6PUL - chains B and G of the 4 polymer chains in the assembly; structure by X-ray diffraction, 1.84 A resolution.

[Chain B]
Protein: TRA@ protein
From: Homo sapiens
Sequence (204 residues; row label = number of the first residue in the row; numbering starts at 0):
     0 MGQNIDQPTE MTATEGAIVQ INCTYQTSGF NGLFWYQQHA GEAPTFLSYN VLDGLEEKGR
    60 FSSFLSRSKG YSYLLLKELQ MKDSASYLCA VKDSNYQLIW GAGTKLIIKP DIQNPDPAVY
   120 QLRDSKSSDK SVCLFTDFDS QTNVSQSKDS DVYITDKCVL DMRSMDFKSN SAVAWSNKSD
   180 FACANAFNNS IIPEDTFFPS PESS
Not modelled in the structure: 0, 201-203
Disulfides: C22-C88, C132-C182

[Chain G]
Protein: Human TCR beta chain
From: Homo sapiens
Sequence (246 residues; numbered 0 to 245; the number before each row is that of its first residue; numbering starts at 0):
     0 MNAGVTQTPK FQVLKTGQSM TLQCAQDMNH NSMYWYRQDP GMGLRLIYYS ASEGTTDKGE
    60 VPNGYNVSRL NKREFSLRLE SAAPSQTSVY FCASSVWTGE GSGELFFGEG SRLTVLEDLK
   120 NVFPPEVAVF EPSEAEISHT QKATLVCLAT GFYPDHVELS WWVNGKEVHS GVCTDPQPLK
   180 EQPALNDSRY ALSSRLRVSA TFWQNPRNHF RCQVQFYGLS ENDEWTQDRA KPVTQIVSAE
   240 AWGRAD
Not modelled in the structure: 0, 245
Disulfides: C23-C91, C146-C211
Bound ions: Na+: Y47, P61, Y64

[How chain B and chain G interact]
Residue-residue contacts - 97 pairs, chain B then chain G:
  N30(B) - G100(G)
  F33(B) - G100(G)
  F33(B) - S101(G)
  F33(B) - G102(G)
  F33(B) - E103(G)
  Y35(B) - E103(G)
  Y35(B) - L104(G)  hydrogen bond (side chain-backbone)
  Y35(B) - F106(G)  hydrophobic
  Q37(B) - Q37(G)  hydrogen bond
  Q37(B) - F90(G)
  E41(B) - F90(G)
  A42(B) - F90(G)  hydrophobic
  A42(B) - F106(G)  hydrophobic
  A42(B) - G107(G)
  P43(B) - F106(G)
  F45(B) - E103(G)
  Y48(B) - G100(G)
  Y48(B) - S101(G)
  K91(B) - E99(G)  salt bridge
  K91(B) - G100(G)  hydrogen bond (side chain-backbone)
  K91(B) - G102(G)  hydrogen bond (side chain-backbone)
  Y95(B) - G98(G)
  Q96(B) - E59(G)
  L97(B) - Y35(G)
  L97(B) - L104(G)  hydrophobic
  W99(B) - Y35(G)  hydrogen bond
  W99(B) - G42(G)
  W99(B) - L43(G)
  W99(B) - L104(G)  hydrophobic
  W99(B) - F106(G)  hydrophobic
  G100(B) - G42(G)
  A101(B) - G40(G)
  A101(B) - M41(G)
  A101(B) - G42(G)
  K104(B) - Q176(G)  hydrogen bond
  D115(B) - H138(G)  salt bridge
  Y119(B) - S132(G)
  Y119(B) - A134(G)
  Y119(B) - E135(G)
  Y119(B) - H138(G)
  Y119(B) - T139(G)
  Q120(B) - S132(G)
  L121(B) - F129(G)
  L121(B) - E130(G)
  L121(B) - P131(G)  hydrophobic
  L121(B) - S132(G)
  L121(B) - T143(G)
  L121(B) - V145(G)  hydrophobic
  R122(B) - F129(G)
  R122(B) - E130(G)  salt bridge
  R122(B) - P131(G)
  R122(B) - E133(G)  salt bridge
  S124(B) - V128(G)
  S124(B) - F129(G)
  S127(B) - F129(G)
  K129(B) - F129(G)
  K129(B) - L147(G)
  K129(B) - T149(G)
  V131(B) - F129(G)  hydrophobic
  V131(B) - L147(G)  hydrophobic
  L133(B) - T143(G)
  T135(B) - R196(G)
  D136(B) - T139(G)
  D136(B) - R196(G)  salt bridge
  Y152(B) - L178(G)  hydrophobic
  Y152(B) - E180(G)
  I153(B) - L178(G)
  T154(B) - D174(G)
  T154(B) - L178(G)
  T154(B) - S192(G)  hydrogen bond
  T154(B) - R194(G)  hydrogen bond
  D155(B) - R194(G)  hydrogen bond (backbone-side chain)
  C157(B) - C172(G)  disulfide
  C157(B) - T173(G)
  C157(B) - R194(G)
  V158(B) - C172(G)  hydrogen bond (backbone-side chain)
  L159(B) - G170(G)
  L159(B) - C172(G)  hydrophobic
  L159(B) - R196(G)
  D160(B) - G170(G)  hydrogen bond (backbone-backbone)
  M161(B) - K141(G)
  M161(B) - R196(G)
  M161(B) - V197(G)
  M161(B) - S198(G)
  R162(B) - S169(G)  hydrogen bond (backbone-side chain)
  M164(B) - S198(G)
  F166(B) - K141(G)
  F166(B) - R196(G)
  S168(B) - R196(G)  hydrogen bond
  S170(B) - R194(G)  hydrogen bond
  A171(B) - R194(G)
  V172(B) - R194(G)
  W174(B) - L147(G)  hydrophobic
  W174(B) - T149(G)
  W174(B) - A190(G)  hydrophobic
  F196(B) - H138(G)
  P198(B) - A134(G)  hydrophobic
Interface residues without a listed pair, chain B (50 interface residues in all): L87, D123
Interface residues without a listed pair, chain G (51 interface residues in all): E108, A127, L144, V171, R243
Disulfides between the chains: C157(B)-C172(G)

[Summary]
The interface between chain B and chain G involves 50 residues on one side and 51 on the other, with 1
disulfide bond, 14 hydrogen bonds and 5 salt bridges. Among the polar pairs are K91(B)-E99(G), D115(B)-H138(G)
and R122(B)-E130(G). Y47(G), P61(G) and Y64(G) coordinate Na+.
Chain B is TRA@ protein and chain G is Human TCR beta chain, both from Homo sapiens; the structure, Structure
of human MAIT A-F7 TCR in complex with human MR1 3'D-5-OP-RU, was determined by X-ray diffraction, deposited
together with 6PUC, 6PUD, 6PUE, 6PUF, 6PUG, 6PUH and 4 further entries.
